2W19 - chains A and B of the 4 polymer chains in the assembly; structure by X-ray diffraction, 2.15 A resolution.

[Chain A (and B)]
Name: 3-deoxy-D-arabino-heptulosonate 7-phosphate synthase arog
Source organism: Mycobacterium tuberculosis
Notes: EC 2.5.1.54; chain B of this document is another copy of the same molecule, construct and numbering; everything in this record applies to it too
Reference sequence: O53512 (O53512_MYCTU); residue numbers follow UniProt; this construct covers 1-462
Chain sequence (472 residues; row label = number of the first residue in the row; numbers below 1 keep their minus sign (Met-9 is residue -9)):
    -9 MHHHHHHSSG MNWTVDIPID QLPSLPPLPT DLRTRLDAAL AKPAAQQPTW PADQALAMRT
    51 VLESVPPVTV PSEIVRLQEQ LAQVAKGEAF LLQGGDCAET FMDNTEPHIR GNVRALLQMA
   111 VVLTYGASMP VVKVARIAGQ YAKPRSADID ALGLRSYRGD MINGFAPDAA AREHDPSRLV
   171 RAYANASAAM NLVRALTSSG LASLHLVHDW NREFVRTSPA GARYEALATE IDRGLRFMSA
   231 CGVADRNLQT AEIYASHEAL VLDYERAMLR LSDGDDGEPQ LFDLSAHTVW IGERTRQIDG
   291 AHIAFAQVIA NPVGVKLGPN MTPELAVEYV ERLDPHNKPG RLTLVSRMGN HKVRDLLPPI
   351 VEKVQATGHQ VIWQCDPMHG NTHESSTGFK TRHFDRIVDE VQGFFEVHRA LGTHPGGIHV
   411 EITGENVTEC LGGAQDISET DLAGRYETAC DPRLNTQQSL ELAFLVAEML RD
Disordered / not traced: -9 to 2, 264-266, 372-380, 414-442 (chain B: -9 to 2, 10-14, 372-380, 414-442)
Swiss-Prot annotation at these positions:
  - binding site (Mn(2+)): Cys87, His369, Glu411, Asp441
  - binding site (phosphoenolpyruvate): Arg126, Glu283, Arg284, Lys306, Arg337
What the authors report for this chain:
  - conformationally variable residues (order/disorder transition): Thr372 to Lys380, Gly414 to Pro442

[Interface between chain A and chain B]
Residue-residue contacts (69; chain A residue first):
  Trp3(A) - Pro8(B)
  Trp3(A) - Ile9(B)  hydrogen bond (backbone-backbone)
  Thr4(A) - Ile7(B)
  Thr4(A) - Pro8(B)
  Val5(A) - Val5(B)
  Val5(A) - Asp6(B)
  Val5(A) - Ile7(B)  hydrogen bond (backbone-backbone)
  Val5(A) - Ile9(B)  hydrophobic
  Val5(A) - Met48(B)  hydrophobic
  Asp6(A) - Thr4(B)  hydrogen bond
  Asp6(A) - Val5(B)
  Asp6(A) - Asp6(B)
  Asp6(A) - Ser167(B)
  Ile7(A) - Thr4(B)
  Ile7(A) - Val5(B)  hydrogen bond (backbone-backbone)
  Ile7(A) - Arg171(B)
  Pro8(A) - Trp3(B)
  Pro8(A) - Thr4(B)
  Pro8(A) - Ser167(B)
  Pro8(A) - Arg171(B)  hydrogen bond (backbone-side chain)
  Ile9(A) - Trp3(B)  hydrogen bond (backbone-backbone)
  Ile9(A) - Thr4(B)
  Ile9(A) - Val5(B)  hydrophobic
  Asp10(A) - Phe91(B)
  Asp10(A) - Arg171(B)  salt bridge
  Leu12(A) - Phe91(B)
  Leu12(A) - Met92(B)  hydrophobic
  Pro13(A) - Met92(B)
  Ser54(A) - Thr95(B)
  Pro56(A) - Asn94(B)
  Pro56(A) - Ile99(B)  hydrophobic
  Pro56(A) - Ala178(B)
  Pro57(A) - Glu96(B)
  Pro57(A) - Asn181(B)  hydrogen bond (backbone-side chain)
  Val58(A) - Asn181(B)  hydrogen bond (backbone-side chain)
  Val60(A) - Leu182(B)  hydrophobic
  Val60(A) - Ala185(B)  hydrophobic
  Ser62(A) - Ser189(B)
  Glu63(A) - Ala185(B)
  Asn94(A) - Pro56(B)
  Thr95(A) - Ser54(B)
  Glu96(A) - Pro57(B)
  Ile99(A) - Pro56(B)  hydrophobic
  Ser167(A) - Thr4(B)
  Ser167(A) - Val5(B)
  Val170(A) - Val5(B)  hydrophobic
  Arg171(A) - Val5(B)
  Arg171(A) - Asp6(B)
  Arg171(A) - Pro8(B)
  Tyr173(A) - Ala178(B)
  Ser177(A) - Ala178(B)
  Ser177(A) - Asn181(B)
  Ala178(A) - Pro56(B)
  Ala178(A) - Tyr173(B)
  Ala178(A) - Ser177(B)
  Met180(A) - Asn181(B)
  Asn181(A) - Pro57(B)  hydrogen bond (side chain-backbone)
  Asn181(A) - Val58(B)  hydrogen bond (side chain-backbone)
  Asn181(A) - Ser177(B)
  Asn181(A) - Met180(B)
  Asn181(A) - Asn181(B)  hydrogen bond (backbone-side chain)
  Asn181(A) - Arg184(B)  hydrogen bond
  Leu182(A) - Val60(B)  hydrophobic
  Arg184(A) - Asn181(B)  hydrogen bond
  Arg184(A) - Arg184(B)
  Arg184(A) - Ala185(B)
  Ala185(A) - Glu63(B)
  Ala185(A) - Arg184(B)
  Ser189(A) - Ser62(B)
Other interface residues (no listed pair), chain A (39 interface residues in all): Gln11, Leu15, Met48, Arg66, Ala174, Ala179
Other interface residues (no listed pair), chain B (39 interface residues in all): Ala47, Val51, Pro97, Asp165, Val170, Ala174, Ser188

[In short]
Chain A and chain B each contribute 39 residues to their interface, with 13 hydrogen bonds and 1 salt bridge.
Polar pairs include Asp10(A)-Arg171(B), Asp6(A)-Thr4(B) and Pro8(A)-Arg171(B). UniProt lists 4 Mn2+-binding
residues and 5 phosphoenolpyruvate-binding residues on chain A. The paper reports conformational variability
at Thr372(A) and Gly414(A).
Chain A and chain B are both 3-deoxy-D-arabino-heptulosonate 7-phosphate synthase arog (Mycobacterium
tuberculosis); the structure, Non-covalent complex between dahp synthase and chorismate mutase from
Mycobacterium tuberculosis, was determined by X-ray diffraction, deposited together with 2W1A and 2VKL.
